Entry 6RWE (electron microscopy, 3.00 A resolution); this record covers chains U and B of the 20 polymer chains in the assembly.

== Chain U ==
Molecule: Nontemplate strand
From: synthetic construct
Sequence (70 nucleotides; row label = number of the first residue in the row):
     1 GGTTTAGTCATGGAGTACAAGTGTGAGGAAAAGTAGTTGGCGTAGCAGGA
    51 GAAGTAAAGCAGTTGAAGAC
Disordered / not traced: 1-10, 43-50, 64-70

== Chain B ==
Protein: DNA-directed RNA polymerase I subunit RPA135
From: Saccharomyces cerevisiae
Notes: EC 2.7.7.6
UniProtKB: P22138 (RPA2_YEAST); residues 1-1203 here = UniProt positions 1-1203
Chain sequence (1203 residues; each row starts with the number of its first residue):
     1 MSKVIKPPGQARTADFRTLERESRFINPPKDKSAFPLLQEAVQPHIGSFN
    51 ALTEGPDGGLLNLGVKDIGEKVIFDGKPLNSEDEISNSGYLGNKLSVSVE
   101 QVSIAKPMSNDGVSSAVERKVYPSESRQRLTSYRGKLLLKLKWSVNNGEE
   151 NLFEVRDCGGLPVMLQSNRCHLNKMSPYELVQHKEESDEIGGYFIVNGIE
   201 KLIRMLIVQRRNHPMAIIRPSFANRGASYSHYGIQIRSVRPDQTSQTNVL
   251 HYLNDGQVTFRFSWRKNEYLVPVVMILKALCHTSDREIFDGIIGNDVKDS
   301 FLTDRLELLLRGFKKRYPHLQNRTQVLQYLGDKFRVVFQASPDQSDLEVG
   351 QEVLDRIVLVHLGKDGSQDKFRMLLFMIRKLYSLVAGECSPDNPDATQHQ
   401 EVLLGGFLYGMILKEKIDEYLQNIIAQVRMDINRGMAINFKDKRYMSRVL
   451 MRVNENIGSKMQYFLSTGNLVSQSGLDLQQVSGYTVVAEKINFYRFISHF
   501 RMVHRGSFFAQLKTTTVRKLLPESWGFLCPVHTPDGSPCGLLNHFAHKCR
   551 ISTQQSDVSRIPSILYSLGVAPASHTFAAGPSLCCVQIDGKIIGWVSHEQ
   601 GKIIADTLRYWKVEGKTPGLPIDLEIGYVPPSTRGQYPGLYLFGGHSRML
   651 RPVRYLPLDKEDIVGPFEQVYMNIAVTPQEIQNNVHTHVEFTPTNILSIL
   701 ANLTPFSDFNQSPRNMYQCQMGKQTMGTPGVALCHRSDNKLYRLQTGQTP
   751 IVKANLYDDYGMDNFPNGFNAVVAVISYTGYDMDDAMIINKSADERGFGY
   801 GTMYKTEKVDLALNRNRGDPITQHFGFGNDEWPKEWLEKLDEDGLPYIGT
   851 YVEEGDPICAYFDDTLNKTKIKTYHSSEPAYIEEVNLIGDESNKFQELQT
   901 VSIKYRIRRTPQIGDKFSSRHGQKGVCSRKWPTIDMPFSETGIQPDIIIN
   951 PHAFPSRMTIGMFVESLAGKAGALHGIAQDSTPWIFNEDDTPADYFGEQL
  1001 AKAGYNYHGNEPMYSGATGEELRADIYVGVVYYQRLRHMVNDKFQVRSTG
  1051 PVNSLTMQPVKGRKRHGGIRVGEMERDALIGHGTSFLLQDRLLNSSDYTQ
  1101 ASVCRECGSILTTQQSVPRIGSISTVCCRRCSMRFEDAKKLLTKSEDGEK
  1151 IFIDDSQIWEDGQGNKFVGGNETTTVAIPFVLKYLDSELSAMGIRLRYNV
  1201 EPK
Disordered / not traced: 1-11, 112-116, 1141-1147
Ion coordination: Zn2+: Cys1104, Cys1107, Cys1128, Cys1131
UniProt features mapped onto this chain:
  - zinc finger: Cys1104 to Cys1131 (C4-type)
  - modified residue: Ser2 (N-acetylserine), Ser81 (Phosphoserine), Ser1156 (Phosphoserine)
  - mutagenesis: Cys1104 (C1104A: No effect; when associated with A-1107; A-1128 and A-1131), Cys1107 (C1107A: Lethal. Abolishes recruitment of RPA1 to Pol I. No effect; when associated with A-1104; A-1128 and A-1131), Cys1127 (C1127R: Responsible of suppression of RPA190-5 and RPA190-1 mutations), Cys1128 (C1128A: No effect; when associated with A-1104; A-1107 and A-1131), Cys1131 (C1131A: No effect; when associated with A-1104; A-1107 and A-1128)

== How chain U and chain B interact ==
Residue-residue contacts (15; chain U residue first):
  DG40(U) with Asn110(B), hydrogen bond to the phosphate; Arg817(B), base contact
  DC41(U) with Arg817(B), base contact
  DG51(U) with Gln479(B), base contact; Phe508(B), base contact
  DA52(U) with Arg219(B), hydrogen bond to the base; Ser221(B), hydrogen bond to the phosphate; Arg225(B), salt bridge to the phosphate; Asp395(B), base contact; Arg505(B), base contact; Phe509(B), base contact
  DA53(U) with Gln511(B), hydrogen bond to the base; Leu512(B), sugar contact
  DG54(U) with Lys513(B), hydrogen bond to the base; Thr514(B), phosphate contact
Also at the interface, not in a pair above, chain B (18 interface residues in all): Asp157, Pro394, Leu478, Gln480

== In short ==
6 residues of chain U and 18 residues of chain B are in contact; the contacts include 5 hydrogen bonds and 1
salt bridge. Polar contacts include DA52(U)-Arg219(B), DA53(U)-Gln511(B) and DG54(U)-Lys513(B). Curated
annotation (UniProt) lists 5 mutagenesis sites on chain B.
Here chain U is Nontemplate strand (synthetic construct) and chain B is DNA-directed RNA polymerase I subunit
RPA135 (Saccharomyces cerevisiae). Entry 6RWE (RNA Polymerase I Open Complex conformation 2) was determined by
electron microscopy (same publication as 6RQH, 6RQL, 6RQT, 6RRD, 6RUI and 6RUO).
